PDB entry 5H1C | electron microscopy, 4.50 A resolution (low resolution: residue-level contacts below are approximate; hydrogen-bond / salt-bridge calls are withheld) | chains C and E of the 5 polymer chains in the assembly

Chain C:
Name: DNA repair protein RAD51 homolog 1
From: Homo sapiens
Reference sequence: Q06609 (RAD51_HUMAN); numbering as in UniProt (aligned over 1-339)
Sequence (339 residues; row label = number of the first residue in the row):
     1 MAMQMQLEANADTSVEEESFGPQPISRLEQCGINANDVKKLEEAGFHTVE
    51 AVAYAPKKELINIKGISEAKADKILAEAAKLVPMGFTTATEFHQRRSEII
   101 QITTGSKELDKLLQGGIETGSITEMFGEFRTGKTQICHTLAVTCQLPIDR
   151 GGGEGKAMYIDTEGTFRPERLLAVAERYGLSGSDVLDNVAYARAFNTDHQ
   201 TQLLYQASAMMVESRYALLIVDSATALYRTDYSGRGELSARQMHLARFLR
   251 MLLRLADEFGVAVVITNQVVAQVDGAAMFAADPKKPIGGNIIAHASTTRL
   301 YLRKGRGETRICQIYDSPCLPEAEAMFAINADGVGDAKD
Unresolved in the structure: 1-21, 278-281, 337-339
Sequence notes: engineered mutation Gln313 (Lys in Q06609)
Covalently attached groups: covalent link Ala217-Val261; covalent link Val270-Ile287
Metal / ion sites: Mg2+: Asp222 (together with AMP-PNP)
Residues lining bound ligands:
  - AMP-PNP, molecule 1: Arg130, Thr131, Gly132, Lys133, Thr134, Gln135, Glu163, Thr165, Arg170, Asp222, Gln268, Glu308, Arg310, Ile329, Asn330
  - AMP-PNP, molecule 2: Ala293, His294, Ser296, Asp316, Ser317, Pro318, Cys319, Leu320, Pro321, Glu322
From the paper describing this entry:
  - binding site for the 9-nt DNA strand (chain E): Arg235
  - mutagenesis - R235E: abolished catalytic activity on DNA strand exchange (citing earlier work)
  - mutagenesis - R235E: decreased binding to ssDNA (citing earlier work)
  - binding site for AMP-PNP: Lys133, Thr134
  - self-association interface (contacts with another copy of this molecule); pairs are residue here / residue on that copy: Tyr54-Phe195 (pi stacking)

Chain E:
Molecule: 9-nt DNA strand
Sequence (9 nucleotides; numbered 1 to 9; the number before each row is that of its first residue):
     1 AAAAAAAAA

How chain C and chain E interact:
Pairs across the interface (5):
  Arg235(C) - DA3(E)
  Arg235(C) - DA4(E)
  Gly236(C) - DA5(E)
  Val273(C) - DA1(E)
  Asp274(C) - DA1(E)

Overview:
The chain C/chain E interface involves 4 residues from each chain. Chain C binds AMP-PNP. The paper reports a
binding site for AMP-PNP at Lys133(C) and Thr134(C); R235E of chain C abolishes catalytic activity on DNA
strand exchange.
Chain C is DNA repair protein RAD51 homolog 1 (Homo sapiens) and chain E is a 9-nt DNA strand; the structure,
Human RAD51 post-synaptic complexes, was determined by electron microscopy together with 5H1B from the same
study.
